6QII - chains G and B of the 3 polymer chains in the assembly; structure by X-ray diffraction, 2.28 A resolution.

Chain G:
Molecule: Coenzyme F420 hydrogenase subunit gamma
Organism: Methanosarcina barkeri MS
Notes: EC 1.12.98.1
UniProtKB: A0A0E3LP72 (A0A0E3LP72_METBA); numbering as in UniProt (aligned over 1-275)
Chain sequence (275 residues; each row starts with the number of its first residue):
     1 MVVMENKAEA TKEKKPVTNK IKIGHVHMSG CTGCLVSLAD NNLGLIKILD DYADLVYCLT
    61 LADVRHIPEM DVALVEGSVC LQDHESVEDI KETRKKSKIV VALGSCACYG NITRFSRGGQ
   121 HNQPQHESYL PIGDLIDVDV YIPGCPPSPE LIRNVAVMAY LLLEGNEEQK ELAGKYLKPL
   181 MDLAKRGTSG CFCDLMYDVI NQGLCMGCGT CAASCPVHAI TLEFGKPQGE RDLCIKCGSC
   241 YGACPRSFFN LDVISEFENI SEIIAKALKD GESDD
Unresolved in the structure: 1-17, 271-275
Metal / ion sites: 4Fe-4S cluster Fe site 1: C31, C34, C106, C145; 2Fe-2S cluster Fe: C191, C193; 4Fe-4S cluster Fe site 2: C205, C208, C211, C244; 4Fe-4S cluster Fe site 3: C215, C234, C237, C240
Residues lining bound ligands:
  - tris-hydroxymethyl-methyl-ammonium (144): Y57, L59, R65, H66, I67, E85, D89
  - 2Fe-2S cluster (FES): C191, C193, Y197, R231, K236
  - 4Fe-4S cluster (SF4), molecule 1: G30, C31, T32, G33, C34, E76, G104, S105, C106, N111, G144, C145, P146, P147
  - 4Fe-4S cluster (SF4), molecule 2: C191, F192, C215, P216, V217, A219, I220, C234, I235, K236, C237, G238, S239, C240
  - 4Fe-4S cluster (SF4), molecule 3: L195, V199, C205, M206, G207, C208, G209, T210, C211, L222, P227, C244, P245, R246
  - xenon (XE), molecule 1: I23, L38, L45, I48, L49
  - xenon (XE), molecule 2: L35, A39, L61
  - xenon (XE), molecule 3: L38, L55, L61
  - xenon (XE), molecule 4: L38, L45, I48, A156
  - xenon (XE), molecule 5: I99, V140, V155, A159, L177
  - xenon (XE), molecule 6: I99, D139, V140, L162, M181

Chain B:
Molecule: Coenzyme F420 hydrogenase subunit beta
Organism: Methanosarcina barkeri MS
UniProtKB: A0A1D2X0K1 (A0A1D2X0K1_9EURY); residue numbers follow UniProt; this construct covers 1-291
Chain sequence (291 residues; numbered 1 to 291; the number before each row is that of its first residue):
     1 MIEDPYLGKY VTCVSARSTD KEILKKAQDG GIATALMVYA LEEGFIDGTI VAGEGDKPWQ
    61 PKPVVAMTRE DILKARGTRY NISPQISWLK EATRSFGLDK VGVTGVCCQM QAVRKAQLYP
   121 INMRDVPGKV AFTVGLFCME NFSYKSLQSI VEDHANQSLG SVKKMEITKG KFWVYTERGN
   181 VATVPLKATH KYEQPGCHVC LDYVSNLADI STGSVGSPDG WSTVFIRTKV GNEIWSKAVA
   241 DGMFETKPIE EVKPGLDLLR KLAKEKIDKN QKTVEERKTF GINKGLRNPY A
Metal / ion sites: 4Fe-4S cluster Fe: C108, C138, C197, C200
Residues lining bound ligands:
  - FAD (flavin-adenine dinucleotide): A27, Q28, D29, G30, G31, I32, A33, T34, V51, A52, P61, A75, R76, G77, T78, R79, Y80, N81, I82, S83, Q85, T104, G105, V106, Q109, L136, F137, C138, M139, E140, N141, Y203, T212, G213, S214, V215, S222
  - 4Fe-4S cluster (SF4): V106, C107, C108, C138, M139, E140, N141, Q194, G196, C197, C200, K266

How chain G and chain B interact:
Contacting residue pairs - 95 pairs, chain G then chain B:
  D40(G) with R124(B), salt bridge
  P143(G) with I121(B)
  C145(G) with N122(B), hydrogen bond (backbone-side chain)
  P146(G) with N122(B)
  S148(G) with P120(B), hydrogen bond (side chain-backbone); N122(B), hydrogen bond (side chain-backbone); M123(B), hydrogen bond (side chain-backbone); R124(B), hydrogen bond (side chain-backbone)
  P149(G) with R124(B)
  E150(G) with P120(B); R124(B); D125(B), hydrogen bond (side chain-backbone); P127(B)
  L151(G) with Y119(B), hydrophobic; P120(B)
  N154(G) with L118(B), hydrogen bond (side chain-backbone)
  Y176(G) with L118(B), hydrogen bond (side chain-backbone); Y119(B), hydrogen bond (backbone-side chain)
  K178(G) with A291(B)
  P179(G) with Y119(B)
  D198(G) with R287(B), hydrogen bond (backbone-side chain)
  Q202(G) with R277(B), hydrogen bond (backbone-side chain); L286(B); R287(B), hydrogen bond (side chain-backbone)
  G203(G) with G196(B)
  L204(G) with R277(B); R287(B); P289(B)
  C205(G) with Q194(B); G196(B)
  M206(G) with C108(B), hydrophobic; Q194(B)
  G207(G) with I82(B); P84(B); Q194(B)
  C208(G) with P84(B); Q85(B), hydrogen bond (backbone-backbone); I86(B), hydrogen bond (backbone-backbone)
  G209(G) with P84(B); I86(B); S87(B), hydrogen bond (backbone-backbone)
  T210(G) with I86(B); A112(B)
  A212(G) with S87(B)
  A213(G) with I86(B); S87(B); K90(B), hydrogen bond (backbone-side chain)
  S214(G) with K90(B), hydrogen bond (backbone-side chain); I121(B); N122(B); M123(B)
  P216(G) with N122(B)
  L222(G) with P84(B), hydrophobic
  F224(G) with K57(B)
  K226(G) with Q194(B), hydrogen bond
  S239(G) with I121(B); N122(B), hydrogen bond
  Y241(G) with R287(B), hydrogen bond
  G242(G) with K115(B), hydrogen bond (backbone-side chain); I121(B)
  A243(G) with K115(B); I121(B)
  C244(G) with K115(B), hydrogen bond (backbone-side chain)
  P245(G) with A112(B), hydrophobic; K115(B)
  R246(G) with G196(B), hydrogen bond (side chain-backbone); V199(B); C200(B); R287(B), hydrogen bond (backbone-side chain); P289(B)
  S247(G) with K115(B), hydrogen bond; R287(B), hydrogen bond (backbone-side chain); P289(B)
  F248(G) with K115(B), hydrogen bond (backbone-side chain); Y119(B), hydrophobic; P289(B)
  F249(G) with Q111(B); L207(B), hydrophobic; P289(B), hydrogen bond (backbone-backbone); Y290(B)
  N250(G) with Y119(B), hydrogen bond
  V253(G) with L118(B); Y119(B)
  I254(G) with L118(B), hydrophobic
  S255(G) with K9(B), hydrogen bond (backbone-side chain); L207(B)
  E256(G) with K9(B), salt bridge
  F257(G) with R114(B); L118(B), hydrophobic; L207(B); T228(B)
  E258(G) with T228(B); K229(B), hydrogen bond (side chain-backbone)
  S261(G) with L118(B)
  E262(G) with K229(B), salt bridge
Also at the interface, not in a pair above, chain G (55 interface residues in all): G144, K175, L180, C215, H218, G225, I260
Also at the interface, not in a pair above, chain B (44 interface residues in all): Q60, S83, L89, E91, Q109, V126, Y144, P195, V230

In short:
55 residues of chain G and 44 residues of chain B are in contact, with 31 hydrogen bonds and 3 salt bridges.
Polar pairs include D40(G)-R124(B), E256(G)-K9(B) and E262(G)-K229(B). One 4Fe-4S cluster molecule is bound
between chain G and chain B.
Here chain G is Coenzyme F420 hydrogenase subunit gamma and chain B is Coenzyme F420 hydrogenase subunit beta,
both from Methanosarcina barkeri MS. Entry 6QII (Xenon derivatization of the F420-reducing [NiFe] hydrogenase
complex from Methanosarcina barkeri) was determined by X-ray diffraction together with 6QGR and 6QGT from the
same study.
